1CKA - chains A and B; structure by X-ray diffraction, 1.50 A resolution.

== Chain A ==
Name: C-crk N-terminal SH3 domain
Source organism: Mus musculus
UniProt: Q64010 (CRK_MOUSE); residue numbers follow UniProt; this construct covers 134-190
Chain sequence (57 residues; row label = number of the first residue in the row):
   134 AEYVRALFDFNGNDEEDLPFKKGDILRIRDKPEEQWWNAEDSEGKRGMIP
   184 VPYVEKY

== Chain B ==
Name: C3G peptide (pro-pro-pro-ala-leu-pro-pro-lys-lys-arg)
Chain sequence (10 residues; each row starts with the number of its first residue):
     1 PPPALPPKKR
Not modelled in the structure: 10

== Interface between chain A and chain B ==
Residue-residue contacts (22):
  F141(A) - P1(B)
  F141(A) - P2(B)  hydrophobic
  F141(A) - P3(B)
  F143(A) - L5(B)  hydrophobic
  D147(A) - K8(B)  salt bridge
  E149(A) - K8(B)  salt bridge
  D150(A) - K8(B)  salt bridge
  E166(A) - K8(B)
  E166(A) - K9(B)  hydrogen bond (side chain-backbone)
  E167(A) - K9(B)  salt bridge
  Q168(A) - P6(B)
  W169(A) - L5(B)  hydrophobic
  W169(A) - P6(B)  hydrogen bond (side chain-backbone)
  W169(A) - P7(B)  hydrogen bond (side chain-backbone)
  W169(A) - K8(B)
  P183(A) - L5(B)  hydrophobic
  P183(A) - P6(B)
  P185(A) - P3(B)
  P185(A) - P6(B)
  Y186(A) - P2(B)
  Y186(A) - P3(B)  hydrogen bond (side chain-backbone)
  Y186(A) - L5(B)  hydrophobic
Also at the interface, not in a pair above, chain A (13 interface residues in all): D142
Also at the interface, not in a pair above, chain B (9 interface residues in all): A4

== Summary ==
The interface between chain A and chain B involves 13 residues on one side and 9 on the other, with 4 hydrogen
bonds and 4 salt bridges. Polar pairs include D147(A)-K8(B), E149(A)-K8(B) and D150(A)-K8(B).
Chain A is C-crk N-terminal SH3 domain (Mus musculus) and chain B is C3G peptide
(pro-pro-pro-ala-leu-pro-pro-lys-lys-arg); the structure, Structural basis for the specific interaction of
lysine-containing proline-rich peptides with the N-terminal SH3 domain of ..., was determined by X-ray
diffraction together with 1CKB from the same study.
